Entry 6ZJY (electron microscopy, 5.50 A resolution (low resolution: residue-level contacts below are approximate; hydrogen-bond / salt-bridge calls are withheld)); this record covers chains 1 and 2 of the 15 polymer chains in the assembly.

[Chain 1]
Protein: NADH-quinone oxidoreductase subunit 1
From: Thermus thermophilus
Notes: EC 7.1.1.-
Reference sequence: Q56222 (NQO1_THET8); numbering as in UniProt (aligned over 1-438)
Sequence (438 residues; numbered 1 to 438; the number before each row is that of its first residue):
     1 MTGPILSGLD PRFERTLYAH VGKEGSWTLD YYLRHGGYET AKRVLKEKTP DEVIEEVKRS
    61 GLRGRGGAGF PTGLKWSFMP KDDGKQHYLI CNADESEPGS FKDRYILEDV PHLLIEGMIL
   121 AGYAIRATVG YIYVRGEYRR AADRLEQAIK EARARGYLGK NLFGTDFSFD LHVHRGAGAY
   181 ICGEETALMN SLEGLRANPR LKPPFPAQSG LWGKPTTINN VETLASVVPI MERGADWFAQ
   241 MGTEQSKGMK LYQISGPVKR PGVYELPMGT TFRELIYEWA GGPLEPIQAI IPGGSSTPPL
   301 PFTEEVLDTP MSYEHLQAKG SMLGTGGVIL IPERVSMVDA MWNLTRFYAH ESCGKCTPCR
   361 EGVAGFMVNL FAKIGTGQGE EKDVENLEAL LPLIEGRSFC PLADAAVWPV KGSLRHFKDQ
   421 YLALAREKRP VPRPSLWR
Unresolved in the structure: 1
Metal / ion sites: 4Fe-4S cluster Fe near K355 (its only coordinating residue here)
Ligand contacts: 4Fe-4S cluster (SF4): S352, C353, G354, K355, C356, T357, C359, S398, F399, C400

[Chain 2]
Protein: NADH-quinone oxidoreductase subunit 2
From: Thermus thermophilus
Notes: EC 7.1.1.-
Reference sequence: Q56221 (NQO2_THET8); residue numbers follow UniProt; this construct covers 1-181
Sequence (181 residues; numbered 1 to 181; the number before each row is that of its first residue):
     1 MGFFDDKQDF LEETFAKYPP EGRRAAIMPL LRRVQQEEGW IRPERIEEIA RLVGTTPTEV
    61 MGVASFYSYY QFVPTGKYHL QVCATLSCKL AGAEELWDYL TETLGIGPGE VTPDGLFSVQ
   121 KVECLGSCHT APVIQVNDEP YVECVTRARL EALLAGLRAG KRLEEIELPG KCGHHVHEVE
   181 V
Unresolved in the structure: 1-2, 181
UniProt features mapped onto this chain:
  - binding site ([2Fe-2S] cluster): C83, S87, C88, C124, C128
Ligand contacts: 2Fe-2S cluster (FES): C83, T85, L86, S87, C88, C124, L125, G126, S127, C128

[How chain 1 and chain 2 interact]
Residue-residue contacts (23):
  E97(1) with C124(2)
  P98(1) with C124(2)
  G99(1) with C128(2)
  S100(1) with G126(2)
  F101(1) with G126(2)
  R139(1) with D138(2)
  A177(1) with Y67(2); S68(2); Y69(2)
  L192(1) with A25(2)
  E193(1) with R24(2); A25(2)
  G194(1) with R24(2); A25(2)
  K259(1) with E178(2); V179(2)
  R260(1) with H177(2)
  P261(1) with H129(2); V176(2); H177(2)
  G262(1) with H129(2)
  L436(1) with A91(2); G92(2)
Other interface residues (no listed pair), chain 1 (22 interface residues in all): S96, G136, E137, H172, R196, S255, V263
Other interface residues (no listed pair), chain 2 (25 interface residues in all): K17, G22, V63, F66, L86, S87, L90, S127, H175

[In short]
The interface between chain 1 and chain 2 involves 22 residues on one side and 25 on the other. Ligands of
chain 1: 4Fe-4S cluster. Chain 2 binds 2Fe-2S cluster. Curated annotation (UniProt) lists 5 [2Fe-2S]
cluster-binding residues on chain 2.
Here chain 1 is NADH-quinone oxidoreductase subunit 1 and chain 2 is NADH-quinone oxidoreductase subunit 2,
both from Thermus thermophilus. Entry 6ZJY (Respiratory complex I from Thermus thermophilus, NAD+ dataset,
minor state) was determined by electron microscopy together with 6I0D, 6I1P, 6Q8O, 6Q8W, 6Q8X, 6Y11 and 3
further entries from the same study.
